9BYX - chains A and C of the 4 polymer chains in the assembly; structure by electron microscopy, 3.94 A resolution.

== Chain A ==
Name: Ribonucleoside-diphosphate reductase subunit alpha
Organism: Bacillus subtilis
Notes: EC 1.17.4.1
UniProtKB: P50620 (RIR1_BACSU); numbering as in UniProt (aligned over 1-700)
Chain sequence (700 residues; each row starts with the number of its first residue):
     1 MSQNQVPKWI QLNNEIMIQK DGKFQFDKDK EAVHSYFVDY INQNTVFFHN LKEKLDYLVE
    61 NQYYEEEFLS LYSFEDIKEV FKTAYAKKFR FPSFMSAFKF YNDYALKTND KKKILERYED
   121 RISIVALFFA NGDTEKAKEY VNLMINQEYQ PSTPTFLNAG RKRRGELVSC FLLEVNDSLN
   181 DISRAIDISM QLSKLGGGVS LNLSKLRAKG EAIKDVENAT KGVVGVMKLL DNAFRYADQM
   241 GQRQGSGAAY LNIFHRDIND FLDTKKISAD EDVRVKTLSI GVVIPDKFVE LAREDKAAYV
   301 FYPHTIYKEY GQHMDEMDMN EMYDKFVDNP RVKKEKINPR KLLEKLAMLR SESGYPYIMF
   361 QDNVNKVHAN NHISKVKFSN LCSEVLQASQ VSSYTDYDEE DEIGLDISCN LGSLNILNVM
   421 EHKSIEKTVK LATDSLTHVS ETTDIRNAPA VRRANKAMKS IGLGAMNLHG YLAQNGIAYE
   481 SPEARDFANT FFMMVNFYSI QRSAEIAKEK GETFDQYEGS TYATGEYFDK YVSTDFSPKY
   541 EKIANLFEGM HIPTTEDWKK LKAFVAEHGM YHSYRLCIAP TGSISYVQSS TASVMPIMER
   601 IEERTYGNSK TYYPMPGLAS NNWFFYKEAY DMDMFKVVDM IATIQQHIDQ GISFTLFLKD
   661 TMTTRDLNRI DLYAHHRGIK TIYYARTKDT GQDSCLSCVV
Not modelled in the structure: 1-5, 689-700
Curated features (UniProtKB/Swiss-Prot):
  - active site: Asn380 (Proton acceptor), Cys382 (Cysteine radical intermediate), Glu384 (Proton acceptor)
  - binding site (substrate): Thr153, Ser169, Cys170, Gly198, Asn380 to Glu384, Pro580 to Ile584
  - site: Cys170 (Important for hydrogen atom transfer), Asp177 (Allosteric effector binding), Arg207 (Allosteric effector binding), Cys409 (Important for hydrogen atom transfer), Tyr683 (Important for electron transfer), Tyr684 (Important for electron transfer), Cys695 (Interacts with thioredoxin/glutaredoxin), Cys698 (Interacts with thioredoxin/glutaredoxin)
Ligand contacts:
  - ATP (adenosine-5'-triphosphate): Val33, His34, Phe37, Asn42, Phe89, Arg90, Phe91, Arg117
  - GDP (guanosine-5'-diphosphate): Val46, Phe47, Phe48, His49, Asn50, Leu51, Lys54, Lys78, Phe81, Lys82, Tyr85, Asp120
  - dTTP (TTP), molecule 1: Asp177, Ser178, Leu179, Ile182, Leu206, Arg207, Ala212, Ile213, Lys214, Ala219, Thr220, Lys221, His304
  - dTTP (TTP), molecule 2: Lys194, Tyr236, Ala237, Asp238, Met240
Reported in the primary citation:
  - catalytic residues: Cys382, Tyr684 (citing earlier work)

== Chain C ==
Name: Ribonucleoside-diphosphate reductase subunit beta
Organism: Bacillus subtilis
Notes: EC 1.17.4.1
UniProtKB: P50621 (RIR2_BACSU); residues 1-329 here = UniProt positions 1-329
Chain sequence (350 residues; row label = number of the first residue in the row; numbers below 1 keep their minus sign (Met-20 is residue -20)):
   -20 MGSSHHHHHH SSGLVPRGSH MMTKIYDAAN WSKHEDDFTQ MFYNQNVKQF WLPEEIALNG
    40 DLLTWKYLGK NEQDTYMKVL AGLTLLDTEQ GNTGMPIVAE HVDGHQRKAV LNFMAMMENA
   100 VHAKSYSNIF MTLAPTETIN EVFEWVKQNK YLQKKAQMIV GLYKAIQKDD EISLFKAMVA
   160 SVYLESFLFY SGFYYPLYFY GQGKLMQSGE IINLILRDEA IHGVYVGLLA QEIYNKQTEE
   220 KKAELREFAI DLLNQLYENE LEYTEDLYDQ VGLSHDVKKF IRYNANKALM NLGFDPYFEE
   280 EDINPIVLNG LNTKTKSHDF FSMKGNGYKK ATVEPLKDDD FYFEDEKEQI
Not modelled in the structure: -20 to 15, 291-308, 323-329
Sequence notes: initiating methionine (-20); expression tag (-19 to 0)
Curated features (UniProtKB/Swiss-Prot):
  - active site: Tyr105
  - binding site (Fe cation): Asp66, Glu97, His101, Glu164, Glu198, His201
Metal / ion sites: Mn2+ site 1: Asp66, Glu97, His101, Glu198; Mn2+ site 2: Glu97, Glu164, Glu198, His201

== How chain A and chain C interact ==
Residue-residue contacts (31; chain A residue first):
  Ala292(A) - Phe320(C)
  Arg293(A) - Phe320(C)
  Arg293(A) - Tyr321(C)
  Arg340(A) - Leu315(C)  hydrogen bond (side chain-backbone)
  Arg340(A) - Lys316(C)
  Arg340(A) - Asp317(C)  salt bridge
  Arg340(A) - Phe320(C)
  Leu343(A) - Leu315(C)  hydrophobic
  Leu343(A) - Phe320(C)  hydrophobic
  Glu344(A) - Pro314(C)
  Glu344(A) - Leu315(C)  hydrogen bond (side chain-backbone)
  Ser351(A) - Ala310(C)
  Glu352(A) - Lys309(C)
  Thr663(A) - Thr311(C)
  Thr663(A) - Glu313(C)  hydrogen bond
  Thr664(A) - Thr311(C)  hydrogen bond (backbone-backbone)
  Thr664(A) - Val312(C)
  Thr664(A) - Glu313(C)
  Arg665(A) - Glu313(C)  salt bridge
  Arg665(A) - Pro314(C)
  Arg665(A) - Lys316(C)
  Arg665(A) - Asp319(C)  salt bridge
  Asn668(A) - Leu315(C)
  Arg669(A) - Asp318(C)
  Arg669(A) - Asp319(C)  salt bridge
  Arg669(A) - Phe322(C)
  Leu672(A) - Asp319(C)
  Leu672(A) - Phe320(C)  hydrophobic
  Leu672(A) - Phe322(C)
  Tyr673(A) - Phe322(C)
  His676(A) - Phe322(C)
Interface residues without a listed pair, chain A (19 interface residues in all): Val289, Phe635, Thr661, Met662

== In short ==
Chain A and chain C form an interface of 19 and 14 residues respectively; the contacts include 4 hydrogen
bonds and 4 salt bridges. Among the polar pairs are Arg340(A)-Asp317(C), Arg665(A)-Glu313(C) and
Arg665(A)-Asp319(C). Bound to chain A: ATP, GDP and dTTP. From the paper: catalytic residues Cys382(A) and
Tyr684(A).
Here chain A is Ribonucleoside-diphosphate reductase subunit alpha and chain C is Ribonucleoside-diphosphate
reductase subunit beta, both from Bacillus subtilis. Entry 9BYX (Class 8 model for turnover condition of
Bacillus subtilis ribonucleotide reductase complex) was determined by electron microscopy together with 9BW3,
9BWX, 9BX2, 9BX3, 9BX6, 9BX8 and 39 further entries from the same study.
